PDB entry 5R46 | X-ray diffraction, 1.05 A resolution | chains C and E of the 5 polymer chains in the assembly

Chain C:
Name: gamma-chymotrypsin
From: Bos taurus
Notes: EC 3.4.21.1
UniProtKB: P00766 (CTRA_BOVIN); numbering as in UniProt (aligned over 149-245)
Amino-acid sequence (97 residues; each row starts with the number of its first residue):
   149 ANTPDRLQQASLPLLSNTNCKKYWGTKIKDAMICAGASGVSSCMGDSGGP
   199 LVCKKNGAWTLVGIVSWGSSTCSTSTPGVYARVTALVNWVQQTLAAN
Not modelled in the structure: 149-150
Disulfide bonds: Cys-168/Cys-182, Cys-191/Cys-220
UniProt features mapped onto this chain:
  - active site: Ser-195 (Charge relay system)

Chain E:
Name: peptide TPGVY
From: Bos taurus
Amino-acid sequence (5 residues; row label = number of the first residue in the row):
   224 TPGVY

How chain C and chain E interact:
Contacting residue pairs (24):
  Trp-172(C) with Thr-224(E); Pro-225(E), hydrophobic
  Ser-189(C) with Tyr-228(E)
  Ser-190(C) with Tyr-228(E)
  Cys-191(C) with Tyr-228(E)
  Met-192(C) with Val-227(E); Tyr-228(E)
  Gly-193(C) with Tyr-228(E), hydrogen bond (backbone-backbone)
  Ser-195(C) with Tyr-228(E), hydrogen bond (side chain-backbone)
  Ser-214(C) with Val-227(E); Tyr-228(E)
  Trp-215(C) with Gly-226(E); Val-227(E), hydrophobic; Tyr-228(E)
  Gly-216(C) with Pro-225(E); Gly-226(E), hydrogen bond (backbone-backbone); Tyr-228(E)
  Ser-217(C) with Thr-224(E); Gly-226(E); Tyr-228(E), hydrogen bond (backbone-side chain)
  Ser-218(C) with Thr-224(E), hydrogen bond (backbone-backbone); Pro-225(E), hydrogen bond (side chain-backbone); Gly-226(E)
  Cys-220(C) with Tyr-228(E)
Interface residues without a listed pair, chain C (15 interface residues in all): Lys-175, Val-213

Overview:
15 residues of chain C face 5 of chain E across their interface, with 6 hydrogen bonds. Polar contacts include
Gly-193(C)/Tyr-228(E), Ser-195(C)/Tyr-228(E) and Ser-217(C)/Tyr-228(E). UniProt lists active-site residue
Ser-195(C) on chain C.
Here chain C is gamma-chymotrypsin and chain E is peptide TPGVY, both from Bos taurus. Entry 5R46 (Crystal
Structure of deuterated gamma-Chymotrypsin at pH 5.6, room temperature) was determined by X-ray diffraction.
